Entry 9NBA (electron microscopy, 8.60 A resolution (very low resolution: no residue pairs are listed; an interface is given only as per-side residue counts)); this record covers chains B and G of the 6 polymer chains in the assembly.

[Chain B]
Molecule: AUGMIN subunit 2
Organism: Arabidopsis thaliana
Reference sequence: O48767 (AUG2_ARATH); numbering as in UniProt (aligned over 1-296)
Chain sequence (296 residues; row label = number of the first residue in the row):
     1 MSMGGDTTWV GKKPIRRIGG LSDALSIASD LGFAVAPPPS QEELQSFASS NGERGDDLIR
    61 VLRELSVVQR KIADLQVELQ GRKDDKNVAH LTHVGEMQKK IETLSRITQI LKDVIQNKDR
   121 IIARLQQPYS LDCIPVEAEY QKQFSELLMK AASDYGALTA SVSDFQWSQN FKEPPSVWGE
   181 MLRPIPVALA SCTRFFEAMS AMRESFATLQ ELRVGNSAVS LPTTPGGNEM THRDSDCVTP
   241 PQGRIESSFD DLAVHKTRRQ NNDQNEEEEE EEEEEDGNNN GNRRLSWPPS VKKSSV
Disordered / not traced: 1-34, 132-296

[Chain G]
Molecule: AUGMIN subunit 7
Organism: Arabidopsis thaliana
Reference sequence: Q0WTP1 (AUG7_ARATH); numbering as in UniProt (aligned over 1-329)
Chain sequence (329 residues; each row starts with the number of its first residue):
     1 MAAKQMEEIQ KKLRLLSYPR ANAPAQSLLF AGMERYALLE WLFFKLLGDK SPFSQQNLQG
    61 DAGVRDEETV RIQYLAEIAK FLGITPTVDI EAIQGHGTYE DRMEMLRNIV DLVEASLFSD
   121 NQEWSIDEQV AKDIQLIDAI AERQSLIFSE ECKLFPADVQ IQSIYPLPDV SELETKLSEQ
   181 AKILSNLQQK VDDLAAKHAY NPDEEYTEVE SQLRARLESF LETARAFNTI YTKEIRPWTH
   241 MMEVPQLHGF GPAANRLLEA YNMLLKFLGN LKNLRDSHAA LSIGSSGTVA GEPSSVTRIV
   301 SDCEAALTVL NRDLGILSAS IAREQGERL
Disordered / not traced: 251-329

[How chain B and chain G interact]
At this resolution (9 A) residue pairs are not listed: 48 residues of chain B and 65 of chain G lie at the interface.

[Summary]
The interface between chain B and chain G involves 48 residues on one side and 65 on the other.
Chain B is AUGMIN subunit 2 and chain G is AUGMIN subunit 7, both from Arabidopsis thaliana; the structure,
Augmin/V junction(open), was determined by electron microscopy together with 9NA8, 9NA9, 9NBB and 9NBD from
the same study.
